8BX8 - chains B and C of the 18 polymer chains in the assembly; structure by electron microscopy, 30.30 A resolution (very low resolution: no residue pairs are listed; an interface is given only as per-side residue counts).

Chain B:
Molecule: Outer arm dynein beta heavy chain
From: Tetrahymena thermophila
Reference sequence: I7M9J2 (I7M9J2_TETTS); residues 1-4595 here = UniProt positions 1-4595
Sequence (4595 residues; numbered 1 to 4595; the number before each row is that of its first residue):
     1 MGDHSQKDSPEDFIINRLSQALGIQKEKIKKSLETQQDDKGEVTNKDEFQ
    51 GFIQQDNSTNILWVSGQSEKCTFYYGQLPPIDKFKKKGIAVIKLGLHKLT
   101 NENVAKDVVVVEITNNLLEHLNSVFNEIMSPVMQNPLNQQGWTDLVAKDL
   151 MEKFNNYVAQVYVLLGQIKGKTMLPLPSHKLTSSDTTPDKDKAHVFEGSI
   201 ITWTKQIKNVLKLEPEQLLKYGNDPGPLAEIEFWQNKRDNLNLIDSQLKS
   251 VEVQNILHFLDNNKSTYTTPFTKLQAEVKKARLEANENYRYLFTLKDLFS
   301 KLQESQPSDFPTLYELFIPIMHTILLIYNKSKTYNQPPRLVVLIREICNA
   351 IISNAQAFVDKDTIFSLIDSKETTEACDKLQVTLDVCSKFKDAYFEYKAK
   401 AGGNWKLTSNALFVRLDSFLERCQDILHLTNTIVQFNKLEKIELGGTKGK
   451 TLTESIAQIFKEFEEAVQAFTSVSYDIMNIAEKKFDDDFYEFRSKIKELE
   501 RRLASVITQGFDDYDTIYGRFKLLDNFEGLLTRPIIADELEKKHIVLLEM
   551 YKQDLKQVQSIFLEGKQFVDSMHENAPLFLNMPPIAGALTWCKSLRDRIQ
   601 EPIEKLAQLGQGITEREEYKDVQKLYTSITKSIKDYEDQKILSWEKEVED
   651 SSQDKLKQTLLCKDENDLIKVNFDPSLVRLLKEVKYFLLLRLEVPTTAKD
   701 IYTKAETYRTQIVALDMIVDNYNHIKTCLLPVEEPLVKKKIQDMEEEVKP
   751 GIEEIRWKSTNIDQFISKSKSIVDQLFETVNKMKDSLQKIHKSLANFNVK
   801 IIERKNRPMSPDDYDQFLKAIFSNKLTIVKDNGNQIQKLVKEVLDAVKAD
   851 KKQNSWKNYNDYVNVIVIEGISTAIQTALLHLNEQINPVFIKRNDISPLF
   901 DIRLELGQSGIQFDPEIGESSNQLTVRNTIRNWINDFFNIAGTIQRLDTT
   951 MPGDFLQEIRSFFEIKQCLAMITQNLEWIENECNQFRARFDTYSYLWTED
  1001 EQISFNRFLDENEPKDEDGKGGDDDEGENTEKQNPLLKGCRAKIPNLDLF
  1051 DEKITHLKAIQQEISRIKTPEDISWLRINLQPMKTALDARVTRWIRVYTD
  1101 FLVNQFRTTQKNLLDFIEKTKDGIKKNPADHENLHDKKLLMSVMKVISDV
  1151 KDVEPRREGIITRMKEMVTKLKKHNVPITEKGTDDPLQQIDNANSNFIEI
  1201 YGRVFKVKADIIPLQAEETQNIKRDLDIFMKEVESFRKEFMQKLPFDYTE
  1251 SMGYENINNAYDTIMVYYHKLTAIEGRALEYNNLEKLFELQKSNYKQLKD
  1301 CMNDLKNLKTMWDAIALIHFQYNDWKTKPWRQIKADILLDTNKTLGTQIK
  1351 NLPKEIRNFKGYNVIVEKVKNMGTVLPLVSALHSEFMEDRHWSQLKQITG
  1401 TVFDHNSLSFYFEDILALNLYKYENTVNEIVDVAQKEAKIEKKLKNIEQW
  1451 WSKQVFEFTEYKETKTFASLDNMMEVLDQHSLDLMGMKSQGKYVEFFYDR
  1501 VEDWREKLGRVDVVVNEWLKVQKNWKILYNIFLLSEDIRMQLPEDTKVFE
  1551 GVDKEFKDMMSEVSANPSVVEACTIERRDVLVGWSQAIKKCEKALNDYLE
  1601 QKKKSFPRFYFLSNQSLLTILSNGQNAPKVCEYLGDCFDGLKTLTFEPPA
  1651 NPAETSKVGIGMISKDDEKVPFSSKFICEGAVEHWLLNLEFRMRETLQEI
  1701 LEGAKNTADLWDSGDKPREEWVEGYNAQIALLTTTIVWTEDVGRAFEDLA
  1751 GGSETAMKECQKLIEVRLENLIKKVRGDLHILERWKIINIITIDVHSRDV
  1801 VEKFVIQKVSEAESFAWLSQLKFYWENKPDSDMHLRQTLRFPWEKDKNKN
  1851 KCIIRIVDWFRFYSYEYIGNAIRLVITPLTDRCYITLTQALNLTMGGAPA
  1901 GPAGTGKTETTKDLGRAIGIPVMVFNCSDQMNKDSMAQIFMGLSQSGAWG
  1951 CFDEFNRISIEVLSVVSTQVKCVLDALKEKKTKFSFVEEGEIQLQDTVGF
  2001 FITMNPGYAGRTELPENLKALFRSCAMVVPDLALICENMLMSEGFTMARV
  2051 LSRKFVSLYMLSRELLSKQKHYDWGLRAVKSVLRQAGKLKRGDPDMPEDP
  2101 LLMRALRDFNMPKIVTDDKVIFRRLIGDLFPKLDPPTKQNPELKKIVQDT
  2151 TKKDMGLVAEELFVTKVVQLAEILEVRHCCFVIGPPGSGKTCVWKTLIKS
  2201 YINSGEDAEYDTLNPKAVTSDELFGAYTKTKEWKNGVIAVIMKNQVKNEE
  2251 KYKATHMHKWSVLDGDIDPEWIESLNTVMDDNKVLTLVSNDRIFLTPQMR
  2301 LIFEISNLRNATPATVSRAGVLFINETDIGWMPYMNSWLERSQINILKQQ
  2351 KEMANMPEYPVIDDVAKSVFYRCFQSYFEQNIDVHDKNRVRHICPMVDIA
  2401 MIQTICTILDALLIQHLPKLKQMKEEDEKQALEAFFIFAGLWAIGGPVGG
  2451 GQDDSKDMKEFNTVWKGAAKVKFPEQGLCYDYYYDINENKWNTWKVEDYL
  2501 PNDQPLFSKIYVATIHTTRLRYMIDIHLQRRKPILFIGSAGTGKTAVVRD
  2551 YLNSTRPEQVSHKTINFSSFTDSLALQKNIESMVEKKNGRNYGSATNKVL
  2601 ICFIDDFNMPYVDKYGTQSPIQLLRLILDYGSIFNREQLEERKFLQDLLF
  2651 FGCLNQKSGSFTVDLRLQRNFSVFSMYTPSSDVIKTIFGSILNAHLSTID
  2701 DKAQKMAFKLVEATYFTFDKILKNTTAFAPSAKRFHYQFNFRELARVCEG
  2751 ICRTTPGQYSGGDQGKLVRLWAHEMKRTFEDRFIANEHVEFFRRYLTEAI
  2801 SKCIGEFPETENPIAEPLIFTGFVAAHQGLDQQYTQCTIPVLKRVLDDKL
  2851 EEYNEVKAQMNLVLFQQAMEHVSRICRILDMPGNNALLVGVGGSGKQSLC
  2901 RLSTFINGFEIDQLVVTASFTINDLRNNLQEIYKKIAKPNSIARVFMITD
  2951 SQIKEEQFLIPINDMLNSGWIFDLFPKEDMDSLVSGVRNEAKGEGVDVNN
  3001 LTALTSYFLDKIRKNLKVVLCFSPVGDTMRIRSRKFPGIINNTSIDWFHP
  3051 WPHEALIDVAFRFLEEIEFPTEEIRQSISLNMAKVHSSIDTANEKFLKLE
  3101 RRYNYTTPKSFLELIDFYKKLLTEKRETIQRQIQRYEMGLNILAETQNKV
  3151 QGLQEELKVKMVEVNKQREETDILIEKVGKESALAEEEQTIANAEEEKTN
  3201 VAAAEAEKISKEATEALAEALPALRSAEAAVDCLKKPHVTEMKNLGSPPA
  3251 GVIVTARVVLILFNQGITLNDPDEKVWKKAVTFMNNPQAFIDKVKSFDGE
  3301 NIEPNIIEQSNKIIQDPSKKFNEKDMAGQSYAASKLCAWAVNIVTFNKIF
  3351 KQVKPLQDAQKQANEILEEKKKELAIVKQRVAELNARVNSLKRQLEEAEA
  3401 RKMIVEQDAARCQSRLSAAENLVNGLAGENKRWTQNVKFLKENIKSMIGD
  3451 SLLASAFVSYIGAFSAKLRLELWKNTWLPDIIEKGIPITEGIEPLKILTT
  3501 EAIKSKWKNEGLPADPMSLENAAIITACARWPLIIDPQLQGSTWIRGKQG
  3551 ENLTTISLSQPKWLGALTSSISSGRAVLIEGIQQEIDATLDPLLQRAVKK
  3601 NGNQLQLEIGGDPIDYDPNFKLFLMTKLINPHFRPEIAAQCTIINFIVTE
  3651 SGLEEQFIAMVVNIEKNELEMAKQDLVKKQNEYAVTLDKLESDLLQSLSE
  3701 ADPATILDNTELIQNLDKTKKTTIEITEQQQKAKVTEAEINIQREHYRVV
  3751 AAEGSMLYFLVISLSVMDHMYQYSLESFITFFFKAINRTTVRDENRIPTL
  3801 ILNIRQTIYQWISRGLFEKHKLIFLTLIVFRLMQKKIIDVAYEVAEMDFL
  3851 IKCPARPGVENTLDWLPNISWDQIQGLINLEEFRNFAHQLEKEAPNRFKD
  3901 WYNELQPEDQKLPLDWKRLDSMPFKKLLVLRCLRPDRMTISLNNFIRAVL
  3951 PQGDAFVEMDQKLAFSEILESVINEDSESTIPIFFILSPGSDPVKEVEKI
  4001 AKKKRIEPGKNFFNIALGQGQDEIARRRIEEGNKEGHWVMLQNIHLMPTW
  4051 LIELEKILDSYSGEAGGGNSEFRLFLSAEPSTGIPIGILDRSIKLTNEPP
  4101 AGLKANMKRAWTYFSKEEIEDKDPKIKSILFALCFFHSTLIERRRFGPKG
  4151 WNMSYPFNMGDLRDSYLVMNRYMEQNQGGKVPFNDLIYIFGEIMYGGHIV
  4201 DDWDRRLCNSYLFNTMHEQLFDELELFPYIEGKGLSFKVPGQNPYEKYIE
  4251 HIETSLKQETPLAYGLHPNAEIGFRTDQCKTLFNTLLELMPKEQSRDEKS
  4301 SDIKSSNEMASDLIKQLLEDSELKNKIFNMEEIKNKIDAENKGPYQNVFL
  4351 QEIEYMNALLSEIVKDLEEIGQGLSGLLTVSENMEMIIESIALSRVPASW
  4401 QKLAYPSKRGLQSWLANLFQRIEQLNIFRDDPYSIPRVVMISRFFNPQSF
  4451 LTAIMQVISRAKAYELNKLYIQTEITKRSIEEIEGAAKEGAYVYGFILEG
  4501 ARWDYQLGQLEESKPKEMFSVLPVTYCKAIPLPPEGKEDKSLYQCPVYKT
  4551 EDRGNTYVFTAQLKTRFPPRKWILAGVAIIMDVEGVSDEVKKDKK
Unresolved in the structure: 91, 112-116, 184-189, 261-263, 692-696, 1011-1045, 1244-1250, 4066-4067, 4298-4302, 4589-4595
Bound ions: Mg2+: Thr2545 (together with ADP)
Ligand contacts:
  - ADP (adenosine-5'-diphosphate), molecule 1: Phe2507, Ile2510, Tyr2511, Val2512, Ser2539, Ala2540, Gly2541, Thr2542, Gly2543, Lys2544, Thr2545, Ala2546, Cys2653, Ile2687, Phe2741, Arg2742, Ala2745, Asn3041
  - ADP, molecule 2: Met2860, Asn2861, Leu2862, Val2863, Phe2865, Val2891, Gly2892, Gly2893, Ser2894, Gly2895, Lys2896, Gln2897, Ser2898, Trp3051, Leu3112
  - ATP (adenosine-5'-triphosphate): Leu2157, Val2158, Phe2163, Pro2185, Pro2186, Gly2187, Ser2188, Gly2189, Lys2190, Thr2191, Cys2192, Glu2304, Pro2333, Tyr2334, Ser2337, Gln2343, Ile2399, Gln2403, Arg2625, Arg2666, Arg2669

Chain C:
Molecule: Dynein-1-alpha heavy chain, flagellar inner arm I1 complex protein, putative
From: Tetrahymena thermophila
Reference sequence: I7M6H4 (I7M6H4_TETTS); residues 1-4168 here = UniProt positions 1-4168
Sequence (4168 residues; numbered 1 to 4168; the number before each row is that of its first residue):
     1 MPQPLVWTQLKQTGTTQPTARSGHTIITVGKTHIMFGGLDNDKNNYKDGK
    51 IAPNNQVFTLKLTQNNCEWRQIACQGDVPLPRCYHASCAISADKMLVFGG
   101 SYTSNLRFNDTYILKTTSYQWSKPANQISGGEPKNAESKIGAPQPRYGHS
   151 ATFFEGKVYIFGGHGGINYQRLAFNDLYVLETENFEWTRLEPKGNPPDPR
   201 GGHSAAMMANKPQLMIFGGWSFTSQYSNIMIYDIEKDEWVDPEIAHEIPK
   251 WNLSGIMAPSIPSWKYFIFGGSVGSFEEGGNRTNSRFVDDSFVLDIDTLS
   301 WSSINLEADETSKAVCKPRPRESASIFYDSGESRAIVFGGWANNWLNDLW
   351 ALNVSTITGPPYAIFSIKPALGPLTGKTKVLIEGDGFKDTQNISVKFSGG
   401 KLEKEVNGTFVNEKEISCETPTFDYPRSVEVTVCMNKGDYTITKSAFTYY
   451 LNTKADKTIAYGPGLLTENLIGVQTTIVIQARNKNDQNRESGSDEFVVTI
   501 RNPAKIKKEEEVKEGDKANTKNTIKEDEEEEGEDEEENKKKKEAEKAAAE
   551 KAAAEKAAEEEQGEAVDPSLVPFNIVDNDDGSYFIQFTSEEEAVLEIDIK
   601 FKDENNELHSIRGNPFRCGFVKGSKPNNNDLTGSAVMNYISKQLKDIQEF
   651 IENTKENIEIRNKNIRENVSELINVMINLEKVRVKNDDDVLTLDTVEEML
   701 NFLKKKDFGKDSDIKKCKKLQEEWKNLAKMAQAVKKDIQNPVKTESDKTK
   751 ENIKKFEEITLKEYANSLKKESFFIYKTGVSESFKRIGEVKQKVDEFEVQ
   801 LNQYEDFARMFEFPDAVIGSKKLMEQIRTDVSSVEKLWVRIEISEKTMDE
   851 YKKMKWGSINSMDMEDEIKKLRKALTDLRGIDKRSNAFIGITEELKKWAT
   901 FLPLLGELKDPSMNSEDGRHWKKLKDLVKKEFDVSQELMLEIIWDLKLFD
   951 YKDGIEEITDQAKQELKMEKALKKIIDFWRDIEFELVQHKNTDIHTLKMS
  1001 EENFETLEDHQLQINNMLLSKYVAYFEKEVEKWKYDLGSVYDVVQLLLEV
  1051 QKTWSFLENLFIQSEEVKRELPNESAQFVGIDKDMKEIMQKGCDIKNCLK
  1101 FCTIEGMLKRLENIQAQLKVCEKALNEFLDSKRRAFPRFYFVSVNDLLDI
  1151 LSNGNSPAKINRHMSKIFQAIDNLQLKEDSSGGRPTALKMISCVGTEEVD
  1201 FSSPRLLQGKVESYLKDVIDTMIGTLKSVANSSFKNFQSMTRKEWLKSDP
  1251 SQITLLVNNIIWSKAVEDCFLKLQSGDINAMKLFLDESIKQLTELIGMVQ
  1301 GDLSKPLRQKIMCLITIDTHSRDVVHRLINEHVRKAEEFQWQSQLKFYWV
  1351 DNDAKIKIADARFVYNYEYLGNGPRLVITPLTDRIYVTATQALHLKMGCA
  1401 PAGPAGTGKTETTKDLANALAKACYVFNCSSEMNYESMGNIYKGLASSGC
  1451 WGCFDEFNRLLPEVLSVCSVQFKAVTDAIKQNVERFIIEGDEISLDPTCG
  1501 VFITMNPGYLGRAELPEGLKALFRPITVVVPDLELICENMLMAEGFIEAK
  1551 ILAKKFVTLYMLCRDLLSKQLHYDWGLRAIKSVLVVAGGFKRSEPEIAEQ
  1601 ALLMRALRDFNIPKIAFQDLYVFHGLLGDLFPGINIKPKKDLDFEKIITD
  1651 VCIENKLDPDPEFVLKVVQLSELLAIRHCVFVMGPPGAGKSTTWKILAKA
  1701 QDKTNKKTTLIDIDPKVVSTKDFYGYNLPSKEWKDGLFSKMLRSLAEQPD
  1751 TNPKWICLDGDLDANWIESMNSVMDDNKILTLANNERIPLKPHMRALFEI
  1801 RDLRFATPATVSRAGILYISDEVGYQWRSYVKSWIKQEFSQDQEMSKNLD
  1851 TLFGKYVPDTLDHIKKHCRFLVPVSPISQVISICKSLQTLLKGDVKNLEY
  1901 LFVYALIWAIGGALAEKDSIDYRKDFSTWWKGAWKTAVKFPSKGTIFDYY
  1951 VDQSGDSSKFVEWSKRLENKEFDPQVETMGNITVNTIETLATTEFIKSYL
  2001 MVKHPSLLIGNSGCGKTQLAKGILKEIVQAKPENYAYQLINFNYYTDSTY
  2051 LQGQIEQTLEKKAGRQYGPPGKVQLIYFIDDLNMPQLDAYDTQTAIALLR
  2101 QLADYGHFYDVSKLALKDIINTQVLAAMNPSAGSFFVNPRYQRHFWTISI
  2151 PFPDNESLSLIYITFLNGHLKRFKSTIQEYSNIIVRASLMLHQAVTQNFR
  2201 KTAINFHYEFNLRHMSNVFQGLLLSDPNKFTEPDKLIKLWIHECERTYGD
  2251 RLVSTDNLKTYKENIFDIVKKSFSKFNFSRYFGNNPENLIYCNFIAGINS
  2301 DRFYDQMPNNEMEKHISEALKEYNDNNAFMGLVLFEDAMKHVCRICRIVL
  2351 PSSGHALLVGVGGSGKQSLSKLASFIMGYTTFSITISATYSMVDLRNDLQ
  2401 QLYFKCGPKEEGILFLFTEGQITNERFLVYINDLLSSGEIAELYTLDEKE
  2451 AMINQVRAKVKGEGKPDTRENCWNWFIDQVKKNLHMAICFSPVGDMRRRA
  2501 RQFPALVNCTVIDWFQPWPYEALFNVAKSFLEPVDLGDDKVREAVVKFMP
  2551 FSFTLVNDLGLKLLEQERRYAYTTPKSFLELISLFTNMLAQKRESLERNK
  2601 ERYETGLVKLKETAEQVAIIEVEVKEKQVEAEAKKKEADAFAEVVGREKD
  2651 KVEKENSKATIEADKCGLIKQNVEAQKSSTQQDLDAAQPLVEQAKSALNS
  2701 ISKKDFQQAKSFASPPAGVPEVFAATIYLLAGYFNEAIEIDKNKKPKDVS
  2751 WKSSLKLMKSPEEFMEKLLNFKDVVDANQVPAANVNIVKNQYLNMPSFTP
  2801 EQMASKSAAAKGICSWVVNIVKYYDVIQDVEPKRKALKEATEQLEEATVK
  2851 LNEVEEVVRKLNEELNKLKAENDKAIAERNAAISEAERCARRLNLAQRLV
  2901 TALSSENERWGKSIIQLEDQLKLMVGDVLVASSFVSYSGPFNKKFRNIMI
  2951 NQNFMKFMKEHTIPMSPDPNPIKILTDESTIALWNKQKLPSDSVSIENGT
  3001 ILTNSARYPLMIDPQLQGITWIREKEKANNLKILRLGSKNINRDLELSIE
  3051 NGYSAIIENMNERIDAILMPIIARSFIKRGKNKIIKFAGKDLILHPNFKL
  3101 FLHTKLSNPHYPPEIQAEAALINFTVTEAGLGDQLLSLVVARERPDLAKM
  3151 KIELITQQNDFKIKLKDLEDELLYKLANAKGDILDDIELIENLEYSKKLS
  3201 VEIAEKVAAAKITEAKINETSENYRPAASRGALFYFLLSDLSKVHSFYKY
  3251 SLESFIVVINRAIDAISENKIYGKTTMVPYGDETYASNQHEKEEEEEEEE
  3301 HQQAQQQQNQEEQQEQKDEENKGPVEEEQPEGENKGPVEEEGAEGQNEGP
  3351 VEEENAENQEGEGEEEGEKQQKAKDSDEPMSPRSLKKRVDELIESLTYTA
  3401 YQTTRRGLFESHKLIVAAMLCLRVLLRSEELNSDEVDHLIIGKVDVNPTP
  3451 MPDALKSFLNDNIWAACKALETIHQFQGFCQSLETDVLQWKKWYSEEKAE
  3501 TADLPKAFKELSKFHRLLLLRALRPDRLPSALSQFVHDKMGERYIEQPPF
  3551 NIFETFQETSKTVPIFFVLFPGVDPTPDVERVAATFDVSANNGRFINISM
  3601 GQGQEDRAKKALFDCAQKGHWIMLQNVHLMQSWLYGLNGLEGFLESVFAS
  3651 PKTHPNFRVFISSEPPNVLLPLMQIIPESILQGSLKIANEAPQYLKANLR
  3701 RAYNKFDQEFLDKCDKKPTEFKSCLFALCFFHSLMLGRKKFGTQGWSRVY
  3751 NFNDGDLTICADVLYNYLSKYDQVPWDDLRYIFGEIMYGGHITDDWDRRT
  3801 NRTYLKVLIRSELLQQNFNLAPQFKSPDPSKFDYEAYRKYIEEKLPIESP
  3851 QMFGMHPNAEIGYLTQTCDQVFNTILEVQGGSSGGGASKKDDGVMVTLTD
  3901 FKTRCPHDFNMLLIEEKVKEKTPYIVVCLQECERMNGLLKEIKTSLEDLR
  3951 LGLTGALNMTDAMESLQQSLSFNKVPDTWEKKAYFSKKPLSSWFADLIER
  4001 NIQLQEWCKELVTPTSLCISYLFNPMSYLTAIMQFTARAQGLPLDGITIQ
  4051 TNVTAMKGPEDVVNPAENGAYIHGLFLEGAAWEIGGQGQDGYLIEQKPKE
  4101 LHPKMPVINAVAVPLDKKKKNGQYDCPTYVTSARGQTFVFTANLNMESDD
  4151 SDPNKWILSGTCMLMSDD
Unresolved in the structure: 1-3, 362-363, 450-451, 484-491, 547-628, 666-669, 707-709, 810-817, 1062-1065, 1187, 2781-2782, 3278-3379
Bound ions: Mg2+ site 1: Ser1691 (together with ATP); Mg2+ site 2: Thr2017 (together with ADP)
Ligand contacts:
  - ADP (adenosine-5'-diphosphate), molecule 1: Gly1980, Ile1982, Thr1983, Val1984, Gly2010, Ser2012, Gly2013, Cys2014, Lys2016, Thr2017, Gln2018, Leu2019, Asp2081, Asn2129, Arg2213, Asn2508
  - ADP, molecule 2: Met2330, Leu2332, Gly2360, Gly2362, Gly2363, Ser2364, Gly2365, Lys2366, Gln2367, Ser2368, Leu2369, Lys2576, Leu2579
  - ATP (adenosine-5'-triphosphate): Leu1657, Asp1658, Pro1659, Phe1663, Pro1685, Pro1686, Gly1687, Ala1688, Gly1689, Lys1690, Ser1691, Thr1692, Glu1799, Ser1829, Tyr1830, Ser1833, Ile1877, Ile1881, Arg2100, Asp2104, Arg2140, Arg2143

Interface between chain B and chain C:
At this resolution (30 A) residue pairs are not listed: 45 residues of chain B and 41 of chain C lie at the interface.

Summary:
45 residues of chain B face 41 of chain C across their interface. Ligands of chain B: ATP and ADP. Bound to
chain C: ATP and ADP.
Here chain B is Outer arm dynein beta heavy chain and chain C is Dynein-1-alpha heavy chain, flagellar inner
arm I1 complex protein, putative, both from Tetrahymena thermophila. Entry 8BX8 (In situ outer dynein arm from
Chlamydomonas reinhardtii in the post-power stroke state) was determined by electron microscopy (same
publication as 8BWY).
